1E0U - chains A and C of the 4 polymer chains in the assembly; structure by X-ray diffraction, 2.80 A resolution.

[Chain A (and C)]
Name: Pyruvate kinase
Organism: Escherichia coli
Notes: EC 2.7.1.40; chain C of this document is another copy of the same molecule, construct and numbering; everything in this record applies to it too
UniProtKB: A0A0A0G552 (A0A0A0G552_ECOLX); residues 1-470 here correspond to UniProt positions 73-542 (UniProt number = residue number + 72)
Chain sequence (470 residues; each row starts with the number of its first residue):
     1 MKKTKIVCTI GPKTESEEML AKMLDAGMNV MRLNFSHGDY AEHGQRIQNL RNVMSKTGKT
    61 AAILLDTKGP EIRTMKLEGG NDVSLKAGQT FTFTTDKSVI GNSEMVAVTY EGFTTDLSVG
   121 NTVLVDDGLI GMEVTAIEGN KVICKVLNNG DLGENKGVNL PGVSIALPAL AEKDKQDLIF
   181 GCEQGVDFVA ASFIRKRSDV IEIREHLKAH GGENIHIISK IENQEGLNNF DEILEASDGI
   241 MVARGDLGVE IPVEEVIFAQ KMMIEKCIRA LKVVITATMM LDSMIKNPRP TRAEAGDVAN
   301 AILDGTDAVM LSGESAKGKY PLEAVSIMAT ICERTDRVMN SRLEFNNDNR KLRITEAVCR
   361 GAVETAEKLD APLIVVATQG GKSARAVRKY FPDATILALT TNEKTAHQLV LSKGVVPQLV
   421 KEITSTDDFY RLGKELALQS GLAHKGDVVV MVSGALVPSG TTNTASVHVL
Disordered / not traced: 345-353
Sequence notes: engineered mutation Leu271 (Arg343 in A0A0A0G552), Met279 (Gln351 in A0A0A0G552)

[How chain A and chain C interact]
Pairs across the interface (34; chain A residue first):
  Arg244(A) with Arg292(C)
  Val253(A) with Arg292(C); Ala295(C)
  Glu254(A) with Thr330(C); Ile331(C); Arg334(C)
  Glu255(A) with Arg334(C), salt bridge
  Val256(A) with Arg292(C)
  Ile257(A) with Gly296(C); Ala299(C), hydrophobic; Asn300(C)
  Phe258(A) with Arg334(C); Thr335(C); Val338(C), hydrophobic
  Lys261(A) with Asn300(C), hydrogen bond; Leu303(C)
  Met279(A) with Arg292(C)
  Arg292(A) with Arg244(C); Val253(C); Val256(C); Met279(C), hydrogen bond; Asp297(C), salt bridge
  Gly296(A) with Ile257(C)
  Asp297(A) with Arg292(C), salt bridge
  Ala299(A) with Ile257(C), hydrophobic
  Asn300(A) with Lys261(C), hydrogen bond; Asn300(C)
  Leu303(A) with Lys261(C)
  Thr330(A) with Glu254(C)
  Ile331(A) with Glu254(C)
  Arg334(A) with Glu255(C), salt bridge; Phe258(C)
  Thr335(A) with Phe258(C)
  Val338(A) with Phe258(C), hydrophobic
Interface residues without a listed pair, chain A (27 interface residues in all): Gly245, Gly248, Pro290, Thr291, Ala293, Ala295, Ile327
Interface residues without a listed pair, chain C (27 interface residues in all): Gly245, Gly248, Pro290, Thr291, Ala293, Ile327

[Overview]
Chain A and chain C each contribute 27 residues to their interface, with 3 hydrogen bonds and 4 salt bridges.
Among the polar pairs are Glu255(A)-Arg334(C), Arg292(A)-Asp297(C) and Lys261(A)-Asn300(C).
Both chains are Pyruvate kinase (Escherichia coli). Entry 1E0U (Structure R271L mutant of E. coli pyruvate
kinase) was determined by X-ray diffraction (same publication as 1E0T).
